Entry 3W01 (X-ray diffraction, 1.54 A resolution); this record covers chains A and B.

# Chain A (and B)
Protein: Heptaprenylglyceryl phosphate synthase
Organism: Staphylococcus aureus
Notes: EC 2.5.1.-; chain B of this document is another copy of the same molecule, construct and numbering; everything in this record applies to it too
UniProt: A7X435 (PCRB_STAA1); residue numbers follow UniProt; this construct covers 1-230
Amino-acid sequence (235 residues; row label = number of the first residue in the row; numbers below 1 keep their minus sign (Ala-4 is residue -4)):
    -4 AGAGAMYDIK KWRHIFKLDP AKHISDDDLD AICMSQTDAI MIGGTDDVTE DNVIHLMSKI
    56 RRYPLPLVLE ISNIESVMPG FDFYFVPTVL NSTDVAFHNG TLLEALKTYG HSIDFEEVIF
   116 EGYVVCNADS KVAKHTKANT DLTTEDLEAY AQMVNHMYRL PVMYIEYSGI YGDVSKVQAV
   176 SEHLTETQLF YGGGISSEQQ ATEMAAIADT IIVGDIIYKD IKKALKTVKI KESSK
Unresolved in the structure: 226-230 (chain B: -4 to -3, 39-42, 229-230)
Construct notes: expression tag (-4 to 0)

# How chain A and chain B interact
Residue-residue contacts (58; chain A residue first):
  Ala-4(A) with Arg154(B), hydrogen bond (backbone-side chain)
  Val81(A) with Met152(B), hydrophobic
  Leu85(A) with Asn94(B)
  Ser87(A) with Val90(B)
  Thr88(A) with Val90(B)
  Val90(A) with Ser87(B); Thr88(B); Asp89(B); Val90(B), hydrophobic; His93(B)
  His93(A) with Val90(B); Asn94(B)
  Asn94(A) with Leu85(B), hydrogen bond (side chain-backbone); His93(B); Met148(B); Tyr153(B), hydrogen bond
  Leu97(A) with Met148(B), hydrophobic; Met152(B), hydrophobic
  Leu98(A) with Asp141(B); Ala144(B), hydrophobic; Tyr145(B); Met148(B), hydrophobic
  Leu101(A) with Ala144(B); Gln147(B); Met148(B)
  Lys102(A) with Asp141(B), salt bridge; Ala144(B)
  Gly105(A) with Gln147(B), hydrogen bond (backbone-side chain)
  Phe110(A) with Gln147(B); His151(B); Met152(B), hydrophobic
  Val113(A) with Met152(B), hydrophobic
  Phe115(A) with Met152(B); Tyr153(B), hydrophobic
  Asp141(A) with Leu98(B); Lys102(B), salt bridge
  Ala144(A) with Leu98(B), hydrophobic; Leu101(B); Lys102(B)
  Tyr145(A) with Leu98(B)
  Gln147(A) with Leu101(B); Gly105(B), hydrogen bond (side chain-backbone); Phe110(B)
  Met148(A) with Asn94(B); Leu97(B), hydrophobic; Leu98(B), hydrophobic; Leu101(B)
  His151(A) with Phe110(B)
  Met152(A) with Val81(B), hydrophobic; Leu97(B), hydrophobic; Phe110(B), hydrophobic; Val113(B), hydrophobic; Phe115(B)
  Tyr153(A) with His93(B); Asn94(B); Phe115(B), hydrophobic; Tyr153(B)
  Arg154(A) with Phe110(B)
Also at the interface, not in a pair above, chain A (28 interface residues in all): Asp89, Glu140, Leu155
Also at the interface, not in a pair above, chain B (29 interface residues in all): Thr83, Glu111, Glu140, Leu155

# Overview
28 residues of chain A face 29 of chain B across their interface, with 5 hydrogen bonds and 2 salt bridges.
Polar contacts include Lys102(A)-Asp141(B), Ala-4(A)-Arg154(B) and Asn94(A)-Leu85(B).
Chain A and chain B are both Heptaprenylglyceryl phosphate synthase (Staphylococcus aureus); the structure,
Crystal structure of PcrB complexed with PEG from Staphylococcus aureus subsp. aureus Mu3, was determined by
X-ray diffraction together with 3VZX, 3VZZ, 3W00 and 3W02 from the same study.
